PDB entry 6V46 | X-ray diffraction, 2.25 A resolution | chains D and E of the 6 polymer chains in the assembly

== Chain D ==
Molecule: Hemagglutinin HA2 chain
From: Influenza A virus (strain A/Turkey/Ontario/6118/1968 H8N4)
UniProt: F2P175 (F2P175_I68A3); residues 1-174 here correspond to UniProt positions 345-518 (UniProt number = residue number + 344)
Chain sequence (183 residues; numbered 1 to 183; the number before each row is that of its first residue):
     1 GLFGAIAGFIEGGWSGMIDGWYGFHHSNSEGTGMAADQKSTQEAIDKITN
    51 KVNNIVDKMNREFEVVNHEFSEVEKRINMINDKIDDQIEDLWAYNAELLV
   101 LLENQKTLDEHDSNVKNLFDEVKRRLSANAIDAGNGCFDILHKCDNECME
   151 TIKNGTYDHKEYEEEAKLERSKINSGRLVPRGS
Disordered / not traced: 1-5, 172-183
Disulfide bonds: Cys144-Cys148
Construct notes: expression tag (175-183)

== Chain E ==
Molecule: Hemagglutinin HA1 chain
From: Influenza A virus (strain A/Turkey/Ontario/6118/1968 H8N4)
UniProt: F2P175 (F2P175_I68A3); residues 1-327 here correspond to UniProt positions 18-344 (UniProt number = residue number + 17)
Chain sequence (331 residues; numbered -3 to 327; the number before each row is that of its first residue; numbers below 1 keep their minus sign (Ala-3 is residue -3)):
    -3 ADPGDRICIGYQSNNSTDTVNTLIEQNVPVTQTMELVETEKHPAYCNTDL
    47 GAPLELRDCKIEAVIYGNPKCDIHLKDQGWSYIVERPSAPEGMCYPGSVE
    97 NLEELRFVFSSAASYKRIRLFDYSRWNVTRSGTSKACNASTGGQSFYRSI
   147 NWLTKKKPDTYDFNEGAYVNNEDGDIIFLWGIHHPPDTKEQTTLYKNANT
   197 LSSVTTNTINRSFQPNIGPRPLVRGQQGRMDYYWGILKRGETLKIRTNGN
   247 LIAPEFGYLLKGESYGRIIQNEDIPIGNCNTKCQTYAGAINSSKPFQNAS
   297 RHYMGECPKYVKKASLRLAVGLRNTPSVEPR
Disordered / not traced: -3 to 0, 324-327
Disulfide bonds: Cys42-Cys275, Cys55-Cys67, Cys90-Cys133, Cys279-Cys303
Glycans and other covalent adducts: N-acetylglucosamine (NAG) linked to Asn123, Asn294; glycan linked to Asn134
Construct notes: expression tag (-3 to 0)
From the paper describing this entry:
  - post-translational modification sites: Asn123, Asn134, Asn294

== How chain D and chain E interact ==
Pairs across the interface (13; chain D residue first):
  Val73(D) - Asn97(E)
  Val73(D) - Glu100(E)
  Glu74(D) - Glu100(E)
  Lys75(D) - Glu100(E)  hydrogen bond (backbone-side chain)
  Lys75(D) - Phe103(E)
  Lys75(D) - Val104(E)
  Arg76(D) - Glu99(E)
  Arg76(D) - Glu100(E)  salt bridge
  Arg76(D) - Phe103(E)
  Met79(D) - Phe103(E)  hydrophobic
  Met79(D) - Tyr261(E)
  Gln87(D) - Lys305(E)  hydrogen bond
  Asp90(D) - Lys305(E)  salt bridge
Also at the interface, not in a pair above, chain D (8 interface residues in all): Glu72
Also at the interface, not in a pair above, chain E (10 interface residues in all): Trp230, Ile232, Gly262

== Summary ==
8 residues of chain D face 10 of chain E across their interface, with 2 hydrogen bonds and 2 salt bridges.
Among the polar pairs are Arg76(D)-Glu100(E), Asp90(D)-Lys305(E) and Lys75(D)-Glu100(E). The paper reports
modification sites Asn123(E), Asn134(E) and Asn294(E).
Here chain D is Hemagglutinin HA2 chain and chain E is Hemagglutinin HA1 chain, both from Influenza A virus
(strain A/Turkey/Ontario/6118/1968 H8N4). Entry 6V46 (The crystal structure of hemagglutinin from
A/turkey/Ontario/6118/1968 (H8N4)) was determined by X-ray diffraction, deposited together with 6V44, 6V47,
6V48 and 6V49.
